2KSB - chains A and B; structure by solution NMR.

# Chain A
Name: Substance-P receptor
Source organism: Homo sapiens
UniProt: P25103 (NK1R_HUMAN); numbering as in UniProt (aligned over 1-364)
Chain sequence (364 residues; numbered 1 to 364; the number before each row is that of its first residue):
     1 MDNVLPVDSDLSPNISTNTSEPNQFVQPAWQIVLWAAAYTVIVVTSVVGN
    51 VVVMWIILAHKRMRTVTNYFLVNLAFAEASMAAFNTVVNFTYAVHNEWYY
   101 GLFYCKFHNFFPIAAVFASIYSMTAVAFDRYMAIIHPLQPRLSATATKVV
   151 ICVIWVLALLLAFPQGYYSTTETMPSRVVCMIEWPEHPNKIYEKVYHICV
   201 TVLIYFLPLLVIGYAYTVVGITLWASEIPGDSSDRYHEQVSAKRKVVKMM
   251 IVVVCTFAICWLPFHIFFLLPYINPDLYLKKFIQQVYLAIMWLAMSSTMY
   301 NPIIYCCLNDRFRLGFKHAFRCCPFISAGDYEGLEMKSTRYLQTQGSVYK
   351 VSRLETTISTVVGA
Not modelled in the structure: 1
UniProt features mapped onto this chain:
  - binding site (CP-96345): His197
  - lipidation: Cys322 (S-palmitoyl cysteine)
  - glycosylation (N-linked (GlcNAc...) asparagine): Asn14, Asn18
  - natural variant: Tyr192 (Y192H: Display properties similar to those of the wild-type receptor)
Disulfide bonds: Cys105-Cys180

# Chain B
Name: Substance P
UniProt: P20366 (TKN1_HUMAN); residues 365-375 here correspond to UniProt positions 58-68 (UniProt number = residue number - 307)
Chain sequence (11 residues; row label = number of the first residue in the row):
   365 RPKPQQFFGLM
UniProt features mapped onto this chain:
  - site (Cleavage): Pro366, Lys367, Gln370, Phe371, Phe371, Phe372, Phe372, Gly373, Gly373, Leu374
  - modified residue: Met375 (Methionine amide)
From the paper describing this entry:
  - contacts within the chain: Pro368-Gln370 (hydrogen bond)

# How chain A and chain B interact
Residue-residue contacts (20; chain A residue first):
  Leu5(A) - Pro366(B)
  Leu5(A) - Gln370(B)
  Leu5(A) - Phe372(B)
  Pro6(A) - Pro366(B)
  Pro13(A) - Arg365(B)
  Ile15(A) - Arg365(B)
  Ile15(A) - Pro366(B)
  Ser16(A) - Arg365(B)
  Ser16(A) - Pro366(B)
  Thr17(A) - Arg365(B)
  Thr17(A) - Pro366(B)
  Thr17(A) - Gln369(B)
  Thr17(A) - Phe372(B)
  Ser20(A) - Gln369(B)
  Leu102(A) - Phe372(B)
  Phe103(A) - Leu374(B)
  Tyr168(A) - Leu374(B)
  Tyr168(A) - Met375(B)
  Ser169(A) - Met375(B)
  Thr171(A) - Met375(B)
Other interface residues (no listed pair), chain A (13 interface residues in all): Lys106
Other interface residues (no listed pair), chain B (8 interface residues in all): Lys367
Interface features reported in the paper:
  - pairs named by the authors: Pro13(A)-Arg365(B) (hydrogen bond), Ser20(A)-Gln369(B) (hydrogen bond), Phe371(B)-Leu102(A)
  - interface residues, chain A: Leu5(A), Pro13(A), Ile15(A), Ser16(A), Thr17(A), Ser20(A), Leu102(A)

# Summary
Chain A and chain B form an interface of 13 and 8 residues respectively. The authors report hydrogen bonds
between Pro13(A) and Arg365(B) and Ser20(A) and Gln369(B); a contact between Phe371(B) and Leu102(A). The
paper reports interface residues Leu5(A), Pro13(A) and Ile15(A) among others; contacts within the chain
involving Gln370(B) and Pro368(B).
Here chain A is Substance-P receptor (Homo sapiens) and chain B is Substance P. Entry 2KSB (Substance P in
isotropic q=0.25 DMPC/CHAPS/GM1 bicelles as a ligand for NK1R) was determined by solution NMR (same
publication as 2KS9 and 2KSA).
